4MDJ - chains B and C of the 3 polymer chains in the assembly; structure by X-ray diffraction, 1.70 A resolution.

[Chain B]
Molecule: HLA class II histocompatibility antigen, DRB1-4 beta chain
From: Homo sapiens
Notes: fragment: Extracellular Domain
Reference sequence: P13760 (2B14_HUMAN); residues 1-190 here correspond to UniProt positions 30-219 (UniProt number = residue number + 29)
Sequence (200 residues; numbered -1 to 198; the number before each row is that of its first residue; numbers below 1 keep their minus sign (Gly-1 is residue -1)):
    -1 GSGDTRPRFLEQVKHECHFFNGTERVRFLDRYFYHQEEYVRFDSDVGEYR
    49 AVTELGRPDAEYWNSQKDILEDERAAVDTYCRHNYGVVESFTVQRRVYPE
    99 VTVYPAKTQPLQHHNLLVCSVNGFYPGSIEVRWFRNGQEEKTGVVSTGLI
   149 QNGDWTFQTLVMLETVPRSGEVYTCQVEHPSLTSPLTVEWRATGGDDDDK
Unresolved in the structure: -1 to 1, 193-198
Construct notes: expression tag (-1 to 0, 191-198); variant Ile67 (Leu96 in P13760), Asp70 (Gln99 in P13760), Glu71 (Lys100 in P13760), Val86 (Gly115 in P13760)
Disulfides: Cys15-Cys79, Cys117-Cys173
Glycans and other covalent adducts: N-acetylglucosamine (NAG) linked to Asn19
From the paper describing this entry:
  - conformationally variable residues (side-chain flip): Asp70
  - specificity-determining residues: Glu71

[Chain C]
Molecule: Vimentin
Reference sequence: P08670 (VIME_HUMAN); residues 1-13 here correspond to UniProt positions 66-78 (UniProt number = residue number + 65)
Sequence (13 residues; numbered 1 to 13; the number before each row is that of its first residue):
     1 SAVRLRSSVPGVR
UniProt features mapped onto this chain:
  - modified residue (Phosphoserine): Ser1, Ser7, Ser8

[Interface between chain B and chain C]
Residue-residue contacts (29):
  Val11(B) - Ser8(C)
  His13(B) - Arg6(C)
  His13(B) - Ser7(C)
  His13(B) - Ser8(C)  hydrogen bond
  Phe26(B) - Arg6(C)
  Tyr30(B) - Ser8(C)
  Tyr30(B) - Val9(C)  hydrogen bond (side chain-backbone)
  Tyr47(B) - Val9(C)
  Pro56(B) - Val12(C)
  Asp57(B) - Gly11(C)
  Asp57(B) - Val12(C)  hydrogen bond (side chain-backbone)
  Tyr60(B) - Val12(C)  hydrophobic
  Trp61(B) - Val9(C)
  Trp61(B) - Pro10(C)  hydrogen bond (side chain-backbone)
  Trp61(B) - Gly11(C)
  Asp70(B) - Arg6(C)  salt bridge
  Glu71(B) - Arg6(C)  salt bridge
  Glu71(B) - Val9(C)
  Thr77(B) - Arg4(C)  hydrogen bond (backbone-side chain)
  Tyr78(B) - Arg4(C)
  Tyr78(B) - Leu5(C)
  Tyr78(B) - Arg6(C)
  His81(B) - Ala2(C)  hydrogen bond (side chain-backbone)
  His81(B) - Arg4(C)
  Asn82(B) - Val3(C)
  Asn82(B) - Arg4(C)  hydrogen bond (side chain-backbone)
  Val85(B) - Ser1(C)
  Val85(B) - Ala2(C)
  Val85(B) - Val3(C)  hydrophobic
Also at the interface, not in a pair above, chain B (20 interface residues in all): Asp28, Ile67, Ala74, Val86
From the paper, about this interface:
  - pairs named by the authors: Asp70(B)-Arg6(C) (salt bridge), Glu71(B)-Arg6(C) (salt bridge)
  - interface residues, chain B: Asp70(B), Glu71(B)

[Overview]
Chain B and chain C form an interface of 20 and 12 residues respectively; the contacts include 7 hydrogen
bonds and 2 salt bridges. Among the polar pairs are Asp70(B)-Arg6(C), Glu71(B)-Arg6(C) and His13(B)-Ser8(C).
The authors report salt bridges between Asp70(B) and Arg6(C) and Glu71(B) and Arg6(C). The paper reports
interface residues Asp70(B) and Glu71(B); the specificity determinant Glu71(B).
Chain B is HLA class II histocompatibility antigen, DRB1-4 beta chain (Homo sapiens) and chain C is Vimentin;
the structure, Immune Receptor, was determined by X-ray diffraction (same publication as 4MCY, 4MCZ, 4MD0,
4MD4, 4MD5 and 4MDI).
